PDB entry 1LQA | X-ray diffraction, 1.60 A resolution | chain A

# Chain A
Name: Tas protein
Organism: Escherichia coli
Reference sequence: P0A9T4 (TAS_ECOLI); residues 1-346 here = UniProt positions 1-346
Sequence (346 residues; row label = number of the first residue in the row):
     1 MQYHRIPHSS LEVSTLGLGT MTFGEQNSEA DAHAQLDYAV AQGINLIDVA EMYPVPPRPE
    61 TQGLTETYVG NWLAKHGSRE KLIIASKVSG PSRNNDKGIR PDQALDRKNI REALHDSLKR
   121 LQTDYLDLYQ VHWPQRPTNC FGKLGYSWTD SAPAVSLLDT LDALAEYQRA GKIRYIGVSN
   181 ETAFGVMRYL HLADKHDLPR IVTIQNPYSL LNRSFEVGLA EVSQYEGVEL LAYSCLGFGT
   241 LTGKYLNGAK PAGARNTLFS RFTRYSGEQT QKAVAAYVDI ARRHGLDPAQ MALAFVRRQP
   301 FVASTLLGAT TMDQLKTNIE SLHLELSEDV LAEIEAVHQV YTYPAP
Ligand contacts: NADPH (NDP; NADPH dihydro-nicotinamide-adenine-dinucleotide phosphate): Gly19, Thr20, Met21, Thr22, Gln26, Asp48, Tyr53, Lys87, His132, Phe141, Ser179, Asn180, Gln205, Tyr233, Ser234, Cys235, Leu236, Gly237, Phe238, Gly239, Thr242, Lys244, Tyr245, Gly253, Ala254, Arg255, Ala289, Leu306, Leu307, Gly308, Ala309, Thr310, Gln314, Thr317, Asn318
Swiss-Prot annotation at these positions:
  - active site: Tyr53 (Proton donor)
  - binding site (NADP(+)): Ser234 to Lys244

# In short
Bound to chain A: NADPH. From UniProt: active-site residue Tyr53 and 11 NADP+-binding residues.
Chain A is Tas protein (Escherichia coli); the structure, Tas protein from escherichia coli in complex with
NADPH, was determined by X-ray diffraction together with 1NMO and 1NMP from the same study.
